7EB2 - chains A and D of the 6 polymer chains in the assembly; structure by electron microscopy, 3.50 A resolution.

Chain A:
Molecule: Guanine nucleotide-binding protein G(i) subunit alpha-1
From: Homo sapiens
UniProt: P63096 (GNAI1_HUMAN); residues 1-354 here = UniProt positions 1-354
Chain sequence (354 residues; row label = number of the first residue in the row):
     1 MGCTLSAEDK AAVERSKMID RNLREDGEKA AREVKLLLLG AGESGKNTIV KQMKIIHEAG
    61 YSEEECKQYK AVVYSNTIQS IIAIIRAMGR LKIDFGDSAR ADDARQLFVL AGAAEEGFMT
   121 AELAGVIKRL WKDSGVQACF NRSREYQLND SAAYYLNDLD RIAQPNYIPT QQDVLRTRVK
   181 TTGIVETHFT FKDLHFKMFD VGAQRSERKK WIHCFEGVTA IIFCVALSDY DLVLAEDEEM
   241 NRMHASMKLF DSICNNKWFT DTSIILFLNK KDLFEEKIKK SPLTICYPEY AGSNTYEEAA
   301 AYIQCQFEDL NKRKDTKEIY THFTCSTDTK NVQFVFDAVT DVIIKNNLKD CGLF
Not modelled in the structure: 1-2
Differences from the reference sequence: engineered mutation Asn47 (Ser in P63096), Ala203 (Gly in P63096), Ala245 (Glu in P63096), Ser326 (Ala in P63096)
UniProt features mapped onto this chain:
  - region: Lys35 to Lys46, Thr48 (G1 motif), Asp173 to Thr181 (G2 motif), Phe196 to Gly202, Gln204, Arg205 (G3 motif), Ile265 to Asp272 (G4 motif), Thr324, Cys325, Thr327 to Thr329 (G5 motif)
  - binding site (GTP): Glu43 to Lys46, Thr48, Ser151, Leu175 to Thr181, Asp200 to Gly202, Gln204, Asn269 to Asp272
  - binding site (Mg(2+)): Thr181
  - modified residue: Arg178 (ADP-ribosylarginine), Gln204 (Deamidated glutamine), Cys351 (ADP-ribosylcysteine)
  - lipidation: Gly2 (N-myristoyl glycine), Cys3 (S-palmitoyl cysteine)
What the authors report for this chain:
  - specificity-determining residues: Cys351, Gly352
  - mutagenesis - C351W, G352W: decreased signaling with Gamma-aminobutyric acid type B receptor subunit 2 (chain D)
  - mutagenesis - C351A: unchanged signaling with Gamma-aminobutyric acid type B receptor subunit 2 (chain D)

Chain D:
Molecule: Gamma-aminobutyric acid type B receptor subunit 2
From: Homo sapiens
UniProt: O75899 (GABR2_HUMAN); residues 41-819 here = UniProt positions 41-819
Chain sequence (808 residues; numbered 12 to 819; the number before each row is that of its first residue):
    12 MKTIIALSYI FCLVFADYKD DDDKGSGGSG WARGAPRPPP SSPPLSIMGL MPLTKEVAKG
    72 SIGRGVLPAV ELAIEQIRNE SLLRPYFLDL RLYDTECDNA KGLKAFYDAI KYGPNHLMVF
   132 GGVCPSVTSI IAESLQGWNL VQLSFAATTP VLADKKKYPY FFRTVPSDNA VNPAILKLLK
   192 HYQWKRVGTL TQDVQRFSEV RNDLTGVLYG EDIEISDTES FSNDPCTSVK KLKGNDVRII
   252 LGQFDQNMAA KVFCCAYEEN MYGSKYQWII PGWYEPSWWE QVHTEANSSR CLRKNLLAAM
   312 EGYIGVDFEP LSSKQIKTIS GKTPQQYERE YNNKRSGVGP SKFHGYAYDG IWVIAKTLQR
   372 AMETLHASSR HQRIQDFNYT DHTLGRIILN AMNETNFFGV TGQVVFRNGE RMGTIKFTQF
   432 QDSREVKVGE YNAVADTLEI INDTIRFQGS EPPKDKTIIL EQLRKISLPL YSILSALTIL
   492 GMIMASAFLF FNIKNRNQKL IKMSSPYMNN LIILGGMLSY ASIFLFGLDG SFVSEKTFET
   552 LCTVRTWILT VGYTTAFGAM FAKTWRVHAI FKNVKMKKKI IKDQKLLVIV GGMLLIDLCI
   612 LICWQAVDPL RRTVEKYSME PDPAGRDISI RPLLEHCENT HMTIWLGIVY AYKGLLMLFG
   672 CFLAWETRNV SIPALNDSKY IGMSVYNVGI MCIIGAAVSF LTRDQPNVQF CIVALVIIFC
   732 STITLCLVFV PKLITLRTNP DAATQNRRFQ FTQNQKKEDS KTSTSVTSVN QASTSRLEGL
   792 QSENHRLRMK ITELDKDLEE VTMQLQDT
Not modelled in the structure: 12-54, 295-300, 377-384, 749-819
Cystine bridges: Cys108-Cys135, Cys553-Cys648
Differences from the reference sequence: initiating methionine (12); expression tag (13-40)
Residues lining bound ligands: FN0 ((3S)-5,7-ditert-butyl-3-oxidanyl-3-(trifluoromethyl)-1-benzofuran-2-one): Lys690, Tyr691, Met694
UniProt features mapped onto this chain:
  - modified residue: Ser776 (Phosphoserine), Ser779 (Phosphoserine), Thr819 (Phosphothreonine)
  - glycosylation (N-linked (GlcNAc...) asparagine): Asn90, Asn298, Asn389, Asn404, Asn453
What the authors report for this chain:
  - conformationally variable residues (side-chain flip): Phe568, Tyr697
  - mutagenesis - F568A, V578A (9-32 fold), I581A (9-32 fold), F582A (9-32 fold), N584A (9-32 fold), M587A (6-22 fold), K590A (6-22 fold), I592A (6-22 fold), L686A (9-32 fold): decreased signaling with Guanine nucleotide-binding protein G(i) subunit alpha-1 (chain A)
  - contacts within the chain: Asn520-Lys574
  - mutagenesis - S515A, R577A, I581W: abolished signaling with Guanine nucleotide-binding protein G(i) subunit alpha-1 (chain A)

How chain A and chain D interact:
Residue-residue contacts - 22 pairs, chain A then chain D:
  Arg24(A) - Lys590(D)
  Glu28(A) - Met587(D)
  Ala31(A) - Lys586(D)
  Ala31(A) - Met587(D)  hydrophobic
  Arg32(A) - Lys586(D)  hydrogen bond (backbone-backbone)
  Asp193(A) - Lys586(D)  salt bridge
  Thr219(A) - Lys588(D)  hydrogen bond
  Ile343(A) - Lys588(D)
  Asn347(A) - Lys588(D)  hydrogen bond (side chain-backbone)
  Asn347(A) - Ile591(D)
  Asp350(A) - Lys593(D)
  Cys351(A) - Arg577(D)
  Cys351(A) - Ile591(D)  hydrophobic
  Cys351(A) - Lys593(D)
  Gly352(A) - Lys513(D)  hydrogen bond (backbone-side chain)
  Leu353(A) - Lys510(D)
  Leu353(A) - Lys513(D)
  Leu353(A) - Met514(D)  hydrogen bond (backbone-backbone)
  Leu353(A) - Ser516(D)
  Leu353(A) - Arg577(D)
  Phe354(A) - Lys510(D)
  Phe354(A) - Lys513(D)
Also at the interface, not in a pair above, chain A (14 interface residues in all): Leu348
Also at the interface, not in a pair above, chain D (12 interface residues in all): Ile581
The authors on this interface:
  - interface residues, chain A: Glu28(A), Asp193(A)
  - interface residues, chain D: Lys586(D), Lys590(D)

Summary:
14 residues of chain A and 12 residues of chain D are in contact, with 5 hydrogen bonds and 1 salt bridge.
Among the polar pairs are Asp193(A)-Lys586(D), Thr219(A)-Lys588(D) and Asn347(A)-Lys588(D). The paper reports
that F568A, V578A and I581A of chain D, among others, reduce signaling with Guanine nucleotide-binding protein
G(i) subunit alpha-1 (chain A); interface residues Glu28(A), Asp193(A) and Lys586(D) among others; 15
substitutions were tested in all.
Chain A is Guanine nucleotide-binding protein G(i) subunit alpha-1 and chain D is Gamma-aminobutyric acid type
B receptor subunit 2, both from Homo sapiens; the structure, Cryo-EM structure of human GABA(B) receptor-Gi
protein complex, was determined by electron microscopy.
